Entry 6CAR (X-ray diffraction, 3.40 A resolution); this record covers chains A and P of the 23 polymer chains in the assembly.

[Chain A]
Molecule: 16S Ribosomal RNA rRNA
From: Thermus thermophilus HB8
Sequence (1517 nucleotides; numbered 5 to 1544 plus 19 insertion-coded residues; 42 numbers in that range are skipped by the numbering (no residue carries them; nothing is unmodelled there); the number before each row is that of its first residue; a row labelled like 190A-190L holds insertion residues (190A, then the next letters in order)):
     5 UGGAGAGUCU GAUCCUGGCU CAGGGUGAAC GCUGGCGGCG UGCCUAAGAC AUGCAAGUCG
    65 UGCGGG
    73 CCGCGGGGUU UU
    88 ACUCCG
    95 UGGUC
   101 AGCGGCGGAC GGGUGAGUAA CGCGUGGGU
  129A G
   130 ACCUACCCGG AAGAGGGGGA CAACCCGGGG AAACUCGGGC UAAUCCCCCA UGUGGACCCG
   190 C
190A-190L CCCUUGGGGUGU
   191 GUCCAAAGGG CUUU
   216 GCCCGCUUCC GGAUGGGCCC GCGUCCCAUC AGCUAGUUGG UGGGGUAAUG GCCCACCAAG
   276 GCGACGACGG GUAGCCGGUC UGAGAGGAUG GCCGGCCACA GGGGCACUGA GACACGGGCC
   336 CCACUCCUAC GGGAGGCAGC AGUUAGGAAU CUUCCGCAAU GGGCGCAAGC CUGACGGAGC
   396 GACGCCGCUU GGAGGAAGAA GCCCUUCGGG GUGUAAACUC CUGAA
   442 CCCGGGACGA AACCCCCGAC GA
   474 GGGGACUGAC GGUACCGGG
   494 GUAAUAGCGC CGGCCAACUC CGUGCCAGCA GCCXCGGUAA UACGGAGGGC GCGAGCGUUA
   554 CCCGGAUUCA CUGGGCGUAA AGGGCGUGUA GGCGGCCUGG GGCGUCCCAU GUGAAAGACC
   614 ACGGCUCAAC CGUGGGGGAG CGUGGGAUAC GCUCAGGCUA GACGGUGGGA GAGGGUGGUG
   674 GAAUUCCCGG AGUAGCGGUG AAAUGCGCAG AUACCGGGAG GAACGCCGAU GGCGAAGGCA
   734 GCCACCUGGU CCACCCGUGA CGCUGAGGCG CGAAAGCGUG GGGAGCAAAC CGGAUUAGAU
   794 ACCCGGGUAG UCCACGCCCU AAACGAUGCG CGCUAGGUCU CUGGGUCU
   848 CCUGGGGGCC GAAGCUAACG CGUUAAGCGC GCCGCCUGGG GAGUACGGCC GCAAGGCUGA
   908 AACUCAAAGG AAUUGACGGG GGCCCGCACA AGCGGUGGAG CAUGUGGUUU AAUUCGAAGX
   968 AACGCGAAGA ACCUUACCAG GCCUUGACAU GCUAGG
 1003A G
  1004 AACCCGGGUG AAAGCCUGGG GUGCCCC
1030A-1030D GCGA
  1031 GGGGAGCCCU AGCACAGGUG CUGCAUGGCC GUCGUCAGCU CGUGCCGUGA GGUGUUGGGU
  1091 UAAGUCCCGC AACGAGCGCA ACCCCCGCCG UUAGUUGCCA GCGGUUCGGC CGGGCACUCU
  1151 AACGGGACUG CCCGCGAAA
  1171 GCGGGAGGAA GGAGGGGACG ACGUCUGGUC AGCAUGGCCC UUACGGCCUG GGCGACACAC
  1231 GUGCUACAAU GCCCACUACA AAGCGAUGCC ACCCGGCAAC GGGGAGCUAA UCGCAAAAAG
  1291 GUGGGCCCAG UUCGGAUUGG GGUCUGCAAC CCGACCCCAU GAAGCCGGAA UCGCUAGUAA
  1351 UCGCGGAUCA G
 1361A C
  1362 CAUGCCGCGG UGAAUACGUU CCCGGGCCUU GUACACACXG CCXGUXACGC CAUGGGAGCG
  1422 GGCUCUACCC GAAGUCGCCG GG
  1446 AGCCUACGGG
  1459 CAGGCGCCGA GGGUAGGGCC CGUGACUGGG GCGAAGUCGU AACAAGGUAG CUGUACCGGA
  1519 AGGUGCGGCU GGAUCACCUC CUUUCU
Not modelled in the structure: 1533-1538
Sequence notes: conflict C13 (U131313 in 55771382)
Modified / non-standard residues: PSU (pseudouridine-5'-monophosphate) at position 516, G7M (N7-methyl-guanosine-5'-monophosphate) at position 527, M2G (N2-dimethylguanosine-5'-monophosphate) at position 966, 5MC (5-methylcytidine-5'-monophosphate) at position 967, 2MG (2N-methylguanosine-5'-monophosphate) at position 1207, 5MC (5-methylcytidine-5'-monophosphate) at position 1400, 4OC (4n,o2'-methylcytidine-5'-monophosphate) at position 1402, 5MC (5-methylcytidine-5'-monophosphate) at position 1404, 5MC (5-methylcytidine-5'-monophosphate) at position 1407, UR3 (3-methyluridine-5'-monophoshate) at position 1498, MA6 (6N-dimethyladenosine-5'-monophoshate) at position 1518, MA6 (6N-dimethyladenosine-5'-monophoshate) at position 1519, PSU (pseudouridine-5'-monophosphate) at position 1540, PSU (pseudouridine-5'-monophosphate) at position 1541
Metal / ion sites: Mg2+ site 1 near G21 (its only coordinating residue here); Mg2+ site 2: C48, G115; Mg2+ site 3 near A59 (its only coordinating residue here); Mg2+ site 4: G61, U62; Mg2+ site 5: G70, U98; Mg2+ site 6: G107, G326; Mg2+ site 7: A109, G331; Mg2+ site 8: G117, G289; Mg2+ site 9: C121, G124, U125; Mg2+ site 10 near G146 (its only coordinating residue here); Mg2+ site 11 near A149 (its only coordinating residue here); Mg2+ site 12 near C175 (its only coordinating residue here); 90 more Mg2+ sites not listed
Residues lining bound ligands: Sisomicin (SIS; (1S,2S,3R,4S,6R)-4,6-diamino-3-{[(2S,3R)-3-amino-6-(aminomethyl)-3,4-dihydro-2H-pyran-2-yl]oxy}-2-hydroxycyclohexyl 3-deoxy-4-C-methyl-3-(methylamino)-beta-L-arabinopyranoside): 5MC_1404, G1405, U1406, 5MC_1407, A1408, C1409, G1491, A1493, G1494, U1495, C1496
Reported in the primary citation:
  - binding site for Sisomicin: G1405, U1406, G1491, A1493, G1494, U1495
  - conformationally variable residues (side-chain flip): A1492, A1493

[Chain P]
Protein: 30S ribosomal protein S16
From: Thermus thermophilus (strain HB8 / ATCC 27634 / DSM 579)
UniProtKB: Q5SJH3 (RS16_THET8); residues 1-88 here = UniProt positions 1-88
Sequence (88 residues; numbered 1 to 88; the number before each row is that of its first residue):
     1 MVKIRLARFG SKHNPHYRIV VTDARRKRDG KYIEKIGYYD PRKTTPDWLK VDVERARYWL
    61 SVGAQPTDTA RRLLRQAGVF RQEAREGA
Not modelled in the structure: 84-88

[Chain A / chain P interface]
Contacting residue pairs (95):
  C43(A) / Lys-12(P)  salt bridge to the phosphate
  C43(A) / His-13(P)  phosphate contact
  G44(A) / Ser-11(P)  phosphate contact
  G44(A) / Lys-12(P)  salt bridge to the phosphate
  C110(A) / Arg-25(P)  hydrogen bond to the sugar
  G111(A) / Lys-27(P)  salt bridge to the phosphate
  G112(A) / Lys-27(P)  phosphate contact
  A134(A) / Met-1(P)  base contact
  A134(A) / Arg-25(P)  base contact
  C135(A) / Met-1(P)  hydrogen bond to the base
  C136(A) / Met-1(P)  sugar contact
  C136(A) / Val-62(P)  base contact
  C136(A) / Gly-63(P)  hydrogen bond to the sugar
  C136(A) / Gln-65(P)  hydrogen bond to the sugar
  C137(A) / Ser-61(P)  hydrogen bond to the sugar
  C137(A) / Val-62(P)  sugar contact
  C137(A) / Gly-63(P)  sugar contact
  G227(A) / Val-62(P)  hydrogen bond to the base
  A228(A) / Val-2(P)  sugar contact
  A228(A) / Tyr-58(P)  sugar contact
  A228(A) / Trp-59(P)  phosphate contact
  A228(A) / Val-62(P)  sugar contact
  U229(A) / Asp-23(P)  sugar contact
  U229(A) / Ile-33(P)  sugar contact
  U229(A) / Trp-59(P)  phosphate contact
  G230(A) / Asp-23(P)  sugar contact
  G230(A) / Arg-25(P)  sugar contact
  G231(A) / Arg-26(P)  salt bridge to the phosphate
  G309(A) / Asp-29(P)  sugar contact
  G309(A) / Gly-30(P)  phosphate contact
  G309(A) / Lys-31(P)  phosphate contact
  G310(A) / Arg-26(P)  phosphate contact
  G310(A) / Lys-27(P)  salt bridge to the phosphate
  G310(A) / Gly-30(P)  phosphate contact
  G310(A) / Lys-31(P)  hydrogen bond to the phosphate
  C311(A) / Arg-26(P)  salt bridge to the phosphate
  A374(A) / Tyr-17(P)  sugar contact
  U375(A) / Leu-6(P)  phosphate contact
  U375(A) / Tyr-17(P)  sugar contact
  U375(A) / Arg-28(P)  hydrogen bond to the base
  U375(A) / Thr-69(P)  hydrogen bond to the phosphate
  G376(A) / Arg-5(P)  hydrogen bond to the phosphate
  G376(A) / Leu-6(P)  hydrogen bond to the phosphate
  G376(A) / Arg-28(P)  sugar contact
  G376(A) / Thr-67(P)  hydrogen bond to the phosphate
  G377(A) / Lys-3(P)  salt bridge to the phosphate
  G377(A) / Arg-5(P)  salt bridge to the phosphate
  G377(A) / Ala-24(P)  sugar contact
  C390(A) / Arg-28(P)  hydrogen bond to the phosphate
  G391(A) / Arg-8(P)  hydrogen bond to the phosphate
  G391(A) / Arg-28(P)  salt bridge to the phosphate
  G392(A) / Arg-8(P)  salt bridge to the phosphate
  G392(A) / Lys-12(P)  phosphate contact
  G392(A) / His-13(P)  salt bridge to the phosphate
  A393(A) / Lys-12(P)  salt bridge to the phosphate
  A393(A) / His-13(P)  salt bridge to the phosphate
  C449(A) / Arg-42(P)  hydrogen bond to the base
  C449(A) / Lys-43(P)  hydrogen bond to the phosphate
  G450(A) / Pro-15(P)  sugar contact
  G450(A) / Pro-41(P)  sugar contact
  G450(A) / Lys-43(P)  salt bridge to the phosphate
  A452(A) / Lys-43(P)  salt bridge to the phosphate
  A452(A) / Arg-72(P)  salt bridge to the phosphate
  A453(A) / Asp-68(P)  hydrogen bond to the sugar
  A453(A) / Arg-72(P)  sugar contact
  C454(A) / Asp-68(P)  sugar contact
  G462(A) / Gln-82(P)  hydrogen bond to the base
  A463(A) / Arg-75(P)  salt bridge to the phosphate
  A463(A) / Phe-80(P)  sugar contact
  A463(A) / Arg-81(P)  sugar contact
  A463(A) / Gln-82(P)  hydrogen bond to the sugar
  A463(A) / Glu-83(P)  hydrogen bond to the sugar
  G474(A) / Arg-75(P)  salt bridge to the phosphate
  G474(A) / Arg-81(P)  hydrogen bond to the phosphate
  G474(A) / Glu-83(P)  sugar contact
  C483(A) / His-13(P)  sugar contact
  A608(A) / Arg-18(P)  hydrogen bond to the phosphate
  A608(A) / Tyr-32(P)  hydrogen bond to the sugar
  A609(A) / Arg-18(P)  salt bridge to the phosphate
  G616(A) / Thr-45(P)  sugar contact
  G617(A) / Asn-14(P)  base contact
  G617(A) / Thr-44(P)  sugar contact
  G617(A) / Thr-45(P)  sugar contact
  C623(A) / Ser-11(P)  sugar contact
  C624(A) / Phe-9(P)  phosphate contact
  C624(A) / Gly-10(P)  sugar contact
  C624(A) / Asn-14(P)  sugar contact
  C624(A) / His-16(P)  sugar contact
  G625(A) / Phe-9(P)  phosphate contact
  G625(A) / His-16(P)  sugar contact
  U626(A) / Arg-18(P)  salt bridge to the phosphate
  U626(A) / Lys-35(P)  phosphate contact
  U626(A) / Tyr-38(P)  phosphate contact
  G627(A) / Lys-35(P)  salt bridge to the phosphate
  G627(A) / Lys-50(P)  salt bridge to the phosphate
Interface residues without a listed pair, chain A (47 interface residues in all): G378, A451, G475, A607
Interface residues without a listed pair, chain P (52 interface residues in all): Tyr-39, Leu-60

[In short]
The interface between chain A and chain P involves 47 residues on one side and 52 on the other; the contacts
include 23 hydrogen bonds and 22 salt bridges. Polar contacts include C135(A)/Met-1(P), G227(A)/Val-62(P) and
U375(A)/Arg-28(P). The paper reports a binding site for Sisomicin at G1405(A), U1406(A) and G1491(A) among
others; conformational variability at A1492(A) and A1493(A).
Chain A is 16S Ribosomal RNA rRNA (Thermus thermophilus HB8) and chain P is 30S ribosomal protein S16 (Thermus
thermophilus (strain HB8 / ATCC 27634 / DSM 579)); the structure, Serial Femtosecond X-ray Crystal Structure
of 30S ribosomal subunit from Thermus thermophilus in complex with Sisomicin, was determined by X-ray
diffraction (same publication as 6CAS).
